PDB entry 6RNH | X-ray diffraction, 3.70 A resolution | chains A and B

Chain A (and B):
Molecule: IMP-specific 5'-nucleotidase, putative
Organism: Plasmodium falciparum (isolate 3D7)
Notes: EC 3.1.3.5; chain B of this document is another copy of the same molecule, construct and numbering; everything in this record applies to it too
Reference sequence: A0A144A134 (A0A144A134_PLAF7); residue numbers follow UniProt; this construct covers 1-431
Chain sequence (431 residues; row label = number of the first residue in the row):
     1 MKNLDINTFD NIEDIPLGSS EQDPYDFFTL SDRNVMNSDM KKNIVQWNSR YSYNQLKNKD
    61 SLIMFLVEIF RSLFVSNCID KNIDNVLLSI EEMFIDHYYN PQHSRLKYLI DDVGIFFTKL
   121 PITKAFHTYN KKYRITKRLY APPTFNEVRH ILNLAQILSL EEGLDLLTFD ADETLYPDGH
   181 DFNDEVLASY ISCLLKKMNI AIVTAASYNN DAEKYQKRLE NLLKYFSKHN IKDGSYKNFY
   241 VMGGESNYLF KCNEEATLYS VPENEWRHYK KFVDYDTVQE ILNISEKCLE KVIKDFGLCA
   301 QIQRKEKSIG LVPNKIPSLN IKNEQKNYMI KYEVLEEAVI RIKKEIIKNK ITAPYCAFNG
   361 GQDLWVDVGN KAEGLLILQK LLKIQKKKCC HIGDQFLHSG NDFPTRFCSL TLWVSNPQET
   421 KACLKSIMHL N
Not modelled in the structure: 1-9, 317-326 (chain B: 1-58)
Swiss-Prot annotation at these positions:
  - active site: D170 (Nucleophile), D172 (Proton donor)
  - binding site (ATP): K132, H150
  - binding site (IMP): D170, D172, D178, T204, S207, S308, D363, K371
  - binding site (Mg(2+)): D170, D172, D394
What the authors report for this chain:
  - catalytic residues: D170, D172 (citing earlier work)
  - mutagenesis - D170N, D170N/D172N, D172A, D172N, D363V, W365L, D367V, D394V, Q395L, F396L, D402V: abolished catalytic activity on IMP
  - mutagenesis - D172A (15-fold), D172N: increased catalytic activity on pNPP
  - mutagenesis - W365F, W365Y, F403L: unchanged catalytic activity on IMP
  - mutagenesis - R218L, W413L: abolished catalytic activity
  - mutagenesis - Y176L, D178V, R406L (24- and 4-fold): decreased catalytic activity
  - mutagenesis - H150V: unchanged catalytic activity on ATP
  - mutagenesis - H398V, F403Y: increased catalytic activity
  - mutagenesis - F403A: decreased catalytic activity on IMP
  - mutagenesis - F403L: decreased catalytic activity on ATP
  - mutagenesis - K41L: increased catalytic activity on ATP

Interface between chain A and chain B:
Contacting residue pairs (37; chain A residue first):
  F65(A) - V75(B)
  E68(A) - R71(B)  salt bridge
  E68(A) - S72(B)  hydrogen bond (backbone-side chain)
  I69(A) - S72(B)
  I69(A) - V75(B)  hydrophobic
  I69(A) - S76(B)
  S72(A) - E68(B)  hydrogen bond (side chain-backbone)
  S72(A) - I69(B)
  S72(A) - S72(B)  hydrogen bond
  F74(A) - R105(B)
  V75(A) - F65(B)
  V75(A) - L109(B)
  S76(A) - I69(B)
  S76(A) - S89(B)  hydrogen bond (backbone-side chain)
  S76(A) - I90(B)
  N77(A) - S89(B)  hydrogen bond (backbone-side chain)
  N77(A) - M93(B)
  N77(A) - R105(B)  hydrogen bond
  C78(A) - V86(B)  hydrophobic
  C78(A) - S89(B)  hydrogen bond (backbone-side chain)
  N82(A) - N85(B)  hydrogen bond (backbone-side chain)
  N85(A) - N82(B)  hydrogen bond (side chain-backbone)
  N85(A) - N85(B)
  V86(A) - C78(B)  hydrophobic
  S89(A) - S76(B)  hydrogen bond (side chain-backbone)
  S89(A) - N77(B)  hydrogen bond (side chain-backbone)
  S89(A) - C78(B)  hydrogen bond (side chain-backbone)
  I90(A) - S76(B)
  M93(A) - V75(B)
  M93(A) - N77(B)
  R105(A) - F74(B)  hydrogen bond (side chain-backbone)
  R105(A) - N77(B)  hydrogen bond
  R105(A) - L139(B)
  Y108(A) - Y140(B)  hydrophobic
  L109(A) - V75(B)
  L139(A) - R105(B)  hydrogen bond (backbone-side chain)
  Y140(A) - Y108(B)  hydrophobic
Also at the interface, not in a pair above, chain A (21 interface residues in all): L73
Also at the interface, not in a pair above, chain B (22 interface residues in all): L73

In short:
21 residues of chain A face 22 of chain B across their interface; the contacts include 15 hydrogen bonds and 1
salt bridge. Among the polar pairs are E68(A)-R71(B), E68(A)-S72(B) and S72(A)-S72(B). From the paper:
catalytic residues D170(A) and D172(A); D170N, D170N/D172N and D172A of chain A, among others, abolish
catalytic activity on IMP; 24 substitutions were tested in all.
Chain A and chain B are both IMP-specific 5'-nucleotidase, putative (Plasmodium falciparum (isolate 3D7)); the
structure, Structure of C-terminal truncated Plasmodium falciparum IMP-nucleotidase, was determined by X-ray
diffraction (same publication as 6RMD, 6RMO, 6RMW, 6RN1 and 6RME).
